PDB entry 8VKU | electron microscopy, 3.50 A resolution | chains A and F of the 6 polymer chains in the assembly

# Chain A (and F)
Protein: Transitional endoplasmic reticulum ATPase
From: Homo sapiens
Notes: EC 3.6.4.6; chain F of this document is another copy of the same molecule, construct and numbering; everything in this record applies to it too
Reference sequence: P55072 (TERA_HUMAN); residues 1-806 here = UniProt positions 1-806
Amino-acid sequence (806 residues; numbered 1 to 806; the number before each row is that of its first residue):
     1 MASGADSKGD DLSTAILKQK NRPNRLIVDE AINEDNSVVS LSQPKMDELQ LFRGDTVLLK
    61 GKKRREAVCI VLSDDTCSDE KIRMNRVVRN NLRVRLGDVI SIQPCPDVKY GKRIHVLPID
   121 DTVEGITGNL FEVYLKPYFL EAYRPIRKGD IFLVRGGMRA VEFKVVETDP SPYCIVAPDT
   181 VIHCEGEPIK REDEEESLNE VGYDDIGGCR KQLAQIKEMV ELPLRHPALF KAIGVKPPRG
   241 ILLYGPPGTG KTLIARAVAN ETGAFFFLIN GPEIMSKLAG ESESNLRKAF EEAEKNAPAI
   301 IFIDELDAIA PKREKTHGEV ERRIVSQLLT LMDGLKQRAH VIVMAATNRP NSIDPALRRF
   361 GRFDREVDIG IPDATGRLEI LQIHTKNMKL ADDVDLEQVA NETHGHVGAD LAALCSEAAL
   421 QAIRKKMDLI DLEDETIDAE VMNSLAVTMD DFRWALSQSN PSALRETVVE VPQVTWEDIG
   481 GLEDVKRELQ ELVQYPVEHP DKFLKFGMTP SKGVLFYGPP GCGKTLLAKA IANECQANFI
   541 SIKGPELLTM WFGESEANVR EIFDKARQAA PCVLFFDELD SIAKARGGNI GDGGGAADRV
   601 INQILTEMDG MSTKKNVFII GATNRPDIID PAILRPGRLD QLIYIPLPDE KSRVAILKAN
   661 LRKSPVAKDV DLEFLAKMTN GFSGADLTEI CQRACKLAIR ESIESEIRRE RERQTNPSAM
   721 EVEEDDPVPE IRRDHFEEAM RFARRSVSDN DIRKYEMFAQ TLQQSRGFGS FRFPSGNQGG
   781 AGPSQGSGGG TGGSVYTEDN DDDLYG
Unresolved in the structure: 1-465, 554-556, 584-596, 708-727, 776-806
Small-molecule neighbours: A1AC1 ((3R)-N-[2-(ethylsulfanyl)phenyl]-3-(1-oxo-1,3-dihydro-2H-isoindol-2-yl)butanamide): N624, R625, P626, D627, D751, K754, Y755, M757, F758
UniProt features mapped onto this chain:
  - region: T797 to G806 (Interaction with UBXN6)
  - motif: D802 to G806 (PIM motif)
  - binding site (ATP): P247 to L253, N348, H384, G521 to L526
  - modified residue: A2 (N-acetylalanine), S3 (Phosphoserine), S7 (Phosphoserine), S13 (Phosphoserine), S37 (Phosphoserine), K315 (N6,N6,N6-trimethyllysine), T436 (Phosphothreonine), S462 (Phosphoserine), K502 (N6-acetyllysine), K505 (N6-acetyllysine), K668 (N6-acetyllysine), S702 (Phosphoserine), K754 (N6-acetyllysine), S770 (Phosphoserine), S775 (Phosphoserine), S787 (Phosphoserine), Y805 (Phosphotyrosine)
  - cross-link (Glycyl lysine isopeptide (Lys-Gly)): K8 (interchain with G-Cter in SUMO2), K18 (interchain with G-Cter in SUMO2)
  - natural variant: R95 (R95G: In IBMPFD1), G97 (G97E: In CMT2Y), I126 (I126F: In IBMPFD1; uncertain significance), R155 (R155C: In IBMPFD1; R155H: In FTDALS6 and IBMPFD1; R155L: In IBMPFD1; R155P: In IBMPFD1; R155S: In IBMPFD1), R159 (R159G: In FTDALS6; R159H: In IBMPFD1), A160 (A160T: In IBMPFD1; uncertain significance), E185 (E185K: In CMT2Y), R191 (R191Q: In FTDALS6 and IBMPFD1), L198 (L198W: In IBMPFD1), A232 (A232E: In IBMPFD1), I254 (I254F: In IBMPFD1; uncertain significance), I369 (I369T: In IBMPFD1; uncertain significance), 2 further natural variant entries in UniProt
  - mutagenesis: F52 to D55 (Abolishes interaction with NPLOC4; when associated with A-110), R53 (R53A: Minor effect on affinity for ATP and ADP), R86 (R86A: Strongly increased affinity for ATP. Strongly reduced affinity for ADP), Y110 (Y110A: Abolishes interaction with NPLOC4; when associated with 52-A--A-55), R113 to H115 (Severely reduced binding to DERL1), F131 (F131R: Severely reduced binding to DERL1), L140 (L140D: Severely reduced binding to DERL1), D179 (D179R: No effect on binding to DERL1), H183 (H183W: Severely reduced binding to DERL1), K251 (K251Q: Impairs ERAD degradation of HMGCR and does not inhibit interaction with RHBDD1; when associated with Q-524), E305 (E305Q: Defect in ubiquitin-dependent protein degradation by the proteasome; when associated with Q-578), K312 (K312A: Does not affect methylation by VCPKMT), 8 further mutagenesis entries in UniProt
What the authors report for this chain:
  - mutagenesis - K754N: decreased catalytic activity
  - mutagenesis - Y755H (2-fold): increased catalytic activity
  - mutagenesis - K754N, Y755H: abolished catalytic activity on A1AC1
  - mutagenesis - Y755H: abolished binding to A1AC1
  - disease-associated variants - D592N: decreased catalytic activity
  - mutagenesis - D592N: unchanged catalytic activity on A1AC1
  - conformationally variable residues (loop rearrangement): F768
  - binding site for A1AC1: R625, D627, M757, F758

# Interface between chain A and chain F
Contacting residue pairs (57):
  P545(A) with T606(F)
  L548(A) with N602(F)
  F552(A) with A597(F); D598(F); R599(F); N602(F)
  S664(A) with K505(F); F506(F); G507(F), hydrogen bond (side chain-backbone)
  P665(A) with K505(F)
  D669(A) with F773(F)
  V670(A) with F773(F), hydrophobic
  D671(A) with F771(F); F773(F)
  F674(A) with F771(F), hydrophobic; F773(F), hydrophobic; P774(F)
  L675(A) with F771(F), hydrophobic
  M678(A) with F771(F), hydrophobic
  F682(A) with F768(F), hydrophobic
  Q692(A) with G507(F), hydrogen bond (side chain-backbone); M508(F); T509(F), hydrogen bond (side chain-backbone)
  C695(A) with G507(F); M508(F), hydrophobic
  K696(A) with L492(F); M508(F); Q641(F)
  A698(A) with F506(F), hydrophobic
  I699(A) with K502(F); F503(F); F506(F), hydrophobic
  R700(A) with E491(F); Y495(F)
  S702(A) with K502(F)
  I703(A) with Y495(F); H499(F); K502(F)
  I731(A) with F506(F), hydrophobic
  R733(A) with F773(F)
  F736(A) with F771(F)
  E737(A) with F771(F); R772(F); F773(F)
  M740(A) with F768(F); F771(F), hydrophobic
  R741(A) with R766(F); F768(F); G769(F), hydrogen bond (side chain-backbone); S770(F)
  F742(A) with R766(F)
  A743(A) with S765(F); R766(F); F768(F)
  R744(A) with L762(F); S765(F)
  R745(A) with F768(F)
Interface residues without a listed pair, chain A (32 interface residues in all): P520, V728
Interface residues without a listed pair, chain F (31 interface residues in all): R487, S511, R635, R638

# Overview
The interface between chain A and chain F involves 32 residues on one side and 31 on the other; the contacts
include 4 hydrogen bonds. Among the polar pairs are S664(A)-G507(F), Q692(A)-G507(F) and Q692(A)-T509(F). The
paper reports a binding site for A1AC1 at R625(A), D627(A) and M757(A) among others; K754N and D592N of chain
A reduce catalytic activity.
Chain A and chain F are both Transitional endoplasmic reticulum ATPase (Homo sapiens); the structure,
Structure of VCP in complex with an ATPase activator (D2 domains only, hexameric form), was determined by
electron microscopy, deposited together with 8VLS and 8VOV.
